PDB entry 6TJW | X-ray diffraction, 2.31 A resolution | chains C and F of the 6 polymer chains in the assembly

[Chain C]
Protein: Hemagglutinin HA1
Organism: Influenza A virus (A/harbour seal/Germany/1/2014(H10N7))
Reference sequence: A0A0A7HR51 (A0A0A7HR51_9INFA); aligned to UniProt positions 10-331 over residues 2-323 (the alignment contains insertions or deletions, so no single offset holds)
Amino-acid sequence (324 residues; each row starts with the number of its first residue; numbering starts at 0):
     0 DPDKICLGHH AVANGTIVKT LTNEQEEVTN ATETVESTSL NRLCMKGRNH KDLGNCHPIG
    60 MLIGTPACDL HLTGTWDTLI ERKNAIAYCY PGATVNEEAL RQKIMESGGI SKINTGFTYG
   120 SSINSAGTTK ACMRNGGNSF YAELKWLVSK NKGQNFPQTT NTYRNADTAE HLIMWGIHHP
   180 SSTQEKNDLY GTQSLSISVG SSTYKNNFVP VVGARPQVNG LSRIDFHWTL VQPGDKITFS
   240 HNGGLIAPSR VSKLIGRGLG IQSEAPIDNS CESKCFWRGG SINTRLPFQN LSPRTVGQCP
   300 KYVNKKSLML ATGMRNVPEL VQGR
Unresolved in the structure: 0-1, 213-218, 319-323
Differences from the reference sequence: expression tag (0-1)
Cystine bridges: Cys43-Cys270, Cys55-Cys67, Cys88-Cys131, Cys274-Cys298
Glycans and other covalent adducts: N-acetylglucosamine (NAG) linked to Asn29
Ion coordination: Ca2+: Glu105 (together with N-acetylglucosamine) (shared with 1 residue of chain B; 1 residue of chain D)

[Chain F]
Protein: Hemagglutinin HA2
Organism: Influenza A virus (A/harbour seal/Germany/1/2014(H10N7))
Reference sequence: A0A0A7HR51 (A0A0A7HR51_9INFA); residues 1-176 here correspond to UniProt positions 333-508 (UniProt number = residue number + 332)
Amino-acid sequence (177 residues; each row starts with the number of its first residue):
     1 GLFGAIAGFI ENGWEGMVDG WYGFRHQNAQ GTGQAADYKS TQAAIDQITG KLNRIIKKTN
    61 TEFESIESEF SEIDHQIGNV INWTKDSITD IWTYQAELLV AMENQHTIDM ADSEMLNLYE
   121 RVRKQLRQNA EEDGKGCFEI YHACDDSCME SIRNNTYDHS QYREEALLNR LNINPVK
Unresolved in the structure: 173-177
Differences from the reference sequence: expression tag (177)
Cystine bridges: Cys144-Cys148
Glycans and other covalent adducts: N-acetylglucosamine (NAG) linked to Asn82

[Interface between chain C and chain F]
Contacting residue pairs - 9 pairs, chain C then chain F:
  Thr19(C) - Arg54(F)
  Leu20(C) - Gly50(F)
  Leu20(C) - Lys51(F)
  Leu20(C) - Arg54(F)  hydrogen bond (backbone-side chain)
  Leu20(C) - Met102(F)  hydrophobic
  Leu20(C) - Glu103(F)
  Thr21(C) - Gln47(F)  hydrogen bond
  Thr21(C) - Gly50(F)
  Asn303(C) - Thr61(F)

[Overview]
4 residues of chain C and 7 residues of chain F are in contact; the contacts include 2 hydrogen bonds. Polar
pairs include Leu20(C)-Arg54(F) and Thr21(C)-Gln47(F). N-acetylglucosamine is covalently linked to Asn29(C).
N-acetylglucosamine is covalently linked to Asn82(F).
Chain C is Hemagglutinin HA1 and chain F is Hemagglutinin HA2, both from Influenza A virus (A/harbour
seal/Germany/1/2014(H10N7)); the structure, Crystal structure of the haemagglutinin mutant (Gln226Leu, Del228)
from an H10N7 seal influenza virus isolated in ..., was determined by X-ray diffraction together with 6TJY,
6TVA, 6TVB, 6TVC, 6TVD, 6TVF and 9 further entries from the same study.
